PDB entry 6MPW | X-ray diffraction, 2.50 A resolution | chains C and D of the 5 polymer chains in the assembly

== Chain C (and D) ==
Molecule: mini-eVgL membrane protein
Notes: chain D of this document is another copy of the same molecule, construct and numbering; everything in this record applies to it too
Sequence (27 residues; row label = number of the first residue in the row):
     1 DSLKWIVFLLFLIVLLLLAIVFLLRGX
Unresolved in the structure: 26-27
Modified residues: NH2 (amino group) at position 27

== Interface between chain C and chain D ==
Residue-residue contacts (23):
  Leu-3(C) with Ser-2(D); Ile-6(D), hydrophobic
  Ile-6(C) with Ile-6(D), hydrophobic
  Val-7(C) with Ser-2(D); Trp-5(D), hydrophobic; Ile-6(D), hydrophobic; Leu-9(D)
  Leu-10(C) with Ile-6(D), hydrophobic; Leu-9(D), hydrophobic; Ile-13(D), hydrophobic
  Phe-11(C) with Leu-9(D)
  Ile-13(C) with Ile-13(D), hydrophobic
  Val-14(C) with Leu-9(D); Ile-13(D), hydrophobic; Leu-16(D)
  Leu-17(C) with Ile-13(D), hydrophobic; Leu-16(D), hydrophobic
  Leu-18(C) with Leu-16(D), hydrophobic
  Ile-20(C) with Ile-20(D), hydrophobic
  Val-21(C) with Leu-16(D); Ile-20(D), hydrophobic; Leu-23(D)
  Leu-24(C) with Ile-20(D), hydrophobic
Other interface residues (no listed pair), chain D (13 interface residues in all): Leu-3, Leu-10, Leu-12, Leu-17, Leu-24

== Overview ==
12 residues of chain C and 13 residues of chain D are in contact.
Both chains are mini-eVgL membrane protein. Entry 6MPW (De Novo Design of membrane protein--mini-eVgL membrane
protein, C2221 form-1) was determined by X-ray diffraction together with 6MCT, 6MQ2 and 6MQU from the same
study.
